6RAO - chains H and E of the 10 polymer chains in the assembly; structure by electron microscopy, 3.10 A resolution.

[Chain H]
Name: Afp9
From: Serratia entomophila
UniProtKB: Q6HAD0 (Q6HAD0_9GAMM); residue numbers follow UniProt; this construct covers 1-140
Amino-acid sequence (140 residues; row label = number of the first residue in the row):
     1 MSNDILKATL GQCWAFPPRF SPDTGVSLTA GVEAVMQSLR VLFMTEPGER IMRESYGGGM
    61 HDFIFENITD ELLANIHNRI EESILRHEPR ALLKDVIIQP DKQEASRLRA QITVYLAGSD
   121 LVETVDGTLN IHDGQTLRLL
Disordered / not traced: 1-3, 118-129

[Chain E]
Name: Afp4
From: Serratia entomophila
UniProtKB: Q6HAD5 (Q6HAD5_9GAMM); residues 1-417 here = UniProt positions 1-417
Amino-acid sequence (417 residues; row label = number of the first residue in the row):
     1 MTMVLPGVSY NETLLTQASN DDPVTMPLFI GYTPPDTAIP VTVMQPVSVG SLTQANSLFG
    61 QRGTLAYSLR HFFENGGLQC YVLPLGPGKG EPAARLQELI AALQTPQMLE TLLADDKTGL
   121 VLVPELSELN EVSSTSLSAE GVDAAEVDAD ALWYQGWQVL LTLCRQAPQR FALLELPEDP
   181 ASAVTLTQQS FSADQCQRGA AWWPRLETSY QDESSAPVVL SPLPAVAAAI QRSAHDNGVW
   241 KAPANIALAK TRRPTQSILT SQALLDNQGV SCNLIRSFVG KGVRLWGCRT LLNEENTAWR
   301 YIQIRLLVSS VEHYLSKLAR AYLFEPNTAP TWMKLKGQVW TWLRQQWLAG AFFGTVEDEA
   361 FSLSIGLDET MTEDDIRHGK MILQVRLALL APAEFIAISL TLDLRDGTAS AQTGGQS
Disordered / not traced: 1, 36-39, 133-147, 407-417

[How chain H and chain E interact]
Contacting residue pairs (59; chain H residue first):
  V32(H) - L402(E)  hydrophobic
  M36(H) - L400(E)  hydrophobic
  M36(H) - T401(E)
  M36(H) - L402(E)  hydrophobic
  L39(H) - L400(E)  hydrophobic
  G48(H) - V279(E)
  M60(H) - I396(E)  hydrophobic
  H61(H) - N245(E)
  H61(H) - W286(E)
  D62(H) - K281(E)  salt bridge
  F63(H) - A393(E)
  I64(H) - N245(E)
  I64(H) - W286(E)  hydrophobic
  I64(H) - A393(E)
  I64(H) - E394(E)  hydrogen bond (backbone-backbone)
  F65(H) - K241(E)  hydrogen bond (backbone-side chain)
  F65(H) - A242(E)  hydrophobic
  F65(H) - A244(E)  hydrophobic
  F65(H) - N245(E)
  F65(H) - G287(E)
  F65(H) - C288(E)  hydrophobic
  F65(H) - E394(E)
  E66(H) - K241(E)  salt bridge
  N67(H) - W240(E)  hydrogen bond (side chain-backbone)
  N67(H) - K241(E)  hydrogen bond (side chain-backbone)
  N67(H) - L390(E)
  N67(H) - A391(E)
  N67(H) - P392(E)
  I68(H) - A391(E)  hydrogen bond (backbone-backbone)
  I68(H) - P392(E)
  T69(H) - L390(E)
  L72(H) - A393(E)  hydrophobic
  K94(H) - D403(E)
  S106(H) - Y301(E)  hydrogen bond
  S106(H) - P392(E)
  S106(H) - E394(E)  hydrogen bond (backbone-backbone)
  S106(H) - F395(E)  hydrogen bond (backbone-backbone)
  R107(H) - F395(E)
  R107(H) - A397(E)
  L108(H) - A393(E)  hydrophobic
  L108(H) - F395(E)  hydrogen bond (backbone-backbone)
  L108(H) - I396(E)
  L108(H) - A397(E)  hydrogen bond (backbone-backbone)
  R109(H) - A397(E)
  A110(H) - A397(E)  hydrogen bond (backbone-backbone)
  A110(H) - I398(E)
  A110(H) - S399(E)  hydrogen bond (backbone-backbone)
  Q111(H) - S399(E)
  I112(H) - I398(E)  hydrophobic
  I112(H) - S399(E)  hydrogen bond (backbone-backbone)
  I112(H) - L400(E)
  I112(H) - T401(E)  hydrogen bond (backbone-backbone)
  T113(H) - T401(E)
  T113(H) - D403(E)
  V114(H) - T401(E)  hydrogen bond (backbone-backbone)
  V114(H) - L402(E)
  V114(H) - D403(E)
  Y115(H) - D403(E)
  Y115(H) - R405(E)
Also at the interface, not in a pair above, chain H (30 interface residues in all): E46, P47, E49, L116
Also at the interface, not in a pair above, chain E (28 interface residues in all): G280, L404

[In short]
30 residues of chain H and 28 residues of chain E are in contact; the contacts include 15 hydrogen bonds and 2
salt bridges. Polar contacts include D62(H)-K281(E), E66(H)-K241(E) and F65(H)-K241(E).
Here chain H is Afp9 and chain E is Afp4, both from Serratia entomophila. Entry 6RAO (Cryo-EM structure of the
anti-feeding prophage (AFP) baseplate, 6-fold symmetrised) was determined by electron microscopy (same
publication as 6RBK, 6RBN, 6RGL, 6RAP and 6RC8).
